PDB entry 5NF7 | X-ray diffraction, 1.59 A resolution | chain A

Chain A:
Name: Galectin-3
From: Homo sapiens
UniProtKB: P17931 (LEG3_HUMAN); residue numbers follow UniProt; this construct covers 106-250
Sequence (176 residues; each row starts with the number of its first residue):
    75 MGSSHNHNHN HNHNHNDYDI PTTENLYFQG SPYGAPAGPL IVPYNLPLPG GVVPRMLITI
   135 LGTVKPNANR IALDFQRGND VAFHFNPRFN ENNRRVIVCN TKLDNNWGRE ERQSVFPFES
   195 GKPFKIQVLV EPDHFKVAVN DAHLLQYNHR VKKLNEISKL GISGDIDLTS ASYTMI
Unresolved in the structure: 75-112
Construct notes: initiating methionine (75); expression tag (76-105)
UniProt features mapped onto this chain:
  - motif: Lys-226 to Asp-241 (Nuclear export signal)
  - binding site (a beta-D-galactoside): Trp-181 to Gln-187
  - modified residue: Ser-188 (Phosphoserine)

Overview:
From UniProt: 7 beta-D-galactoside-binding residues.
Chain A is Galectin-3 (Homo sapiens); the structure, Structure of Galectin-3 CRD in complex with compound 1,
was determined by X-ray diffraction together with 5NF9, 5NFA, 5NFB and 5NFC from the same study.
